PDB entry 9BY0 | electron microscopy, 4.19 A resolution (low resolution: residue-level contacts below are approximate; hydrogen-bond / salt-bridge calls are withheld) | chains C and D of the 5 polymer chains in the assembly

# Chain C (and D)
Protein: Ribonucleoside-diphosphate reductase subunit beta
Organism: Bacillus subtilis
Notes: EC 1.17.4.1; chain D of this document is another copy of the same molecule, construct and numbering; everything in this record applies to it too
UniProtKB: P50621 (RIR2_BACSU); residue numbers follow UniProt; this construct covers 1-329
Chain sequence (350 residues; numbered -20 to 329; the number before each row is that of its first residue; numbers below 1 keep their minus sign (Met-20 is residue -20)):
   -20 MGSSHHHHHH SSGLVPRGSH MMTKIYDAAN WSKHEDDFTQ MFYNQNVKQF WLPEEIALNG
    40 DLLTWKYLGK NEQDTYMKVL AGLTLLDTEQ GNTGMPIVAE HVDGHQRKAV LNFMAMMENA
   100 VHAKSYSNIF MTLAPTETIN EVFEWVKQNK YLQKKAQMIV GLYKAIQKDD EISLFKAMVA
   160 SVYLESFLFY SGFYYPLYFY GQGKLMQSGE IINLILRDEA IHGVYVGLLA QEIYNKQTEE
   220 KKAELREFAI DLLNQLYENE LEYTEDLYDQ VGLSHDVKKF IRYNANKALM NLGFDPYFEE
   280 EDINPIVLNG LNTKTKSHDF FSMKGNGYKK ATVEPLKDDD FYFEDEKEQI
Unresolved in the structure: -20 to 15, 291-310, 323-329
Sequence notes: initiating methionine (-20); expression tag (-19 to 0)
Bound ions: Mn2+ site 1: Asp66, Glu97, His101, Glu198; Mn2+ site 2: Glu97, Glu164, Glu198, His201
Curated features (UniProtKB/Swiss-Prot):
  - active site: Tyr105
  - binding site (Fe cation): Asp66, Glu97, His101, Glu164, Glu198, His201

# Chain C / chain D interface
Residue-residue contacts - 31 pairs, chain C then chain D:
  Tyr22(C) - Ala99(D)
  Phe29(C) - Phe29(D)
  Leu31(C) - Tyr22(D)
  Thr67(C) - His84(D)
  Gly70(C) - Asn91(D)
  Asn71(C) - His84(D)
  Asn71(C) - Lys87(D)
  His84(C) - Thr67(D)
  His84(C) - Asn71(D)
  Lys87(C) - Asn71(D)
  Ala88(C) - Asn98(D)
  Asn91(C) - Ala94(D)
  Asn91(C) - Asn98(D)
  Phe92(C) - Met95(D)
  Ala94(C) - Asn91(D)
  Met95(C) - Asn91(D)
  Met95(C) - Phe92(D)
  Met95(C) - Met95(D)
  Asn98(C) - Lys87(D)
  Asn98(C) - Ala88(D)
  Asn98(C) - Asn91(D)
  Ala99(C) - Tyr22(D)
  Ala99(C) - Ala88(D)
  Lys103(C) - Tyr22(D)
  Thr311(C) - Leu42(D)
  Val312(C) - Gly182(D)
  Val312(C) - Met185(D)
  Glu313(C) - Leu42(D)
  Pro314(C) - Leu42(D)
  Pro314(C) - Thr43(D)
  Lys316(C) - Tyr46(D)
Interface residues without a listed pair, chain C (23 interface residues in all): Val26, Pro75
Interface residues without a listed pair, chain D (22 interface residues in all): Val26, Leu31, Gly39, Lys103

# Overview
23 residues of chain C and 22 residues of chain D are in contact. The Mn2+ site 1 is built by Asp66(C),
Glu97(C), His101(C) and Glu198(C). UniProt lists active-site residue Tyr105(C) and 6 Fe cation-binding
residues on chain C.
Chain C and chain D are both Ribonucleoside-diphosphate reductase subunit beta (Bacillus subtilis); the
structure, Class 16 model for pre-reduction condition of Bacillus subtilis ribonucleotide reductase complex,
was determined by electron microscopy, deposited together with 9BW3, 9BWX, 9BX2, 9BX3, 9BX6, 9BX8 and 39
further entries.
